PDB entry 8J1V | electron microscopy, 3.01 A resolution | chains A and H of the 9 polymer chains in the assembly

Chain A:
Protein: Spike protein S2'
From: Severe acute respiratory syndrome coronavirus 2
UniProt: P0DTC2 (SPIKE_SARS2); aligned to UniProt positions 25-1139 over residues 27-1141 (the alignment contains insertions or deletions, so no single offset holds)
Sequence (1115 residues; each row starts with the number of its first residue):
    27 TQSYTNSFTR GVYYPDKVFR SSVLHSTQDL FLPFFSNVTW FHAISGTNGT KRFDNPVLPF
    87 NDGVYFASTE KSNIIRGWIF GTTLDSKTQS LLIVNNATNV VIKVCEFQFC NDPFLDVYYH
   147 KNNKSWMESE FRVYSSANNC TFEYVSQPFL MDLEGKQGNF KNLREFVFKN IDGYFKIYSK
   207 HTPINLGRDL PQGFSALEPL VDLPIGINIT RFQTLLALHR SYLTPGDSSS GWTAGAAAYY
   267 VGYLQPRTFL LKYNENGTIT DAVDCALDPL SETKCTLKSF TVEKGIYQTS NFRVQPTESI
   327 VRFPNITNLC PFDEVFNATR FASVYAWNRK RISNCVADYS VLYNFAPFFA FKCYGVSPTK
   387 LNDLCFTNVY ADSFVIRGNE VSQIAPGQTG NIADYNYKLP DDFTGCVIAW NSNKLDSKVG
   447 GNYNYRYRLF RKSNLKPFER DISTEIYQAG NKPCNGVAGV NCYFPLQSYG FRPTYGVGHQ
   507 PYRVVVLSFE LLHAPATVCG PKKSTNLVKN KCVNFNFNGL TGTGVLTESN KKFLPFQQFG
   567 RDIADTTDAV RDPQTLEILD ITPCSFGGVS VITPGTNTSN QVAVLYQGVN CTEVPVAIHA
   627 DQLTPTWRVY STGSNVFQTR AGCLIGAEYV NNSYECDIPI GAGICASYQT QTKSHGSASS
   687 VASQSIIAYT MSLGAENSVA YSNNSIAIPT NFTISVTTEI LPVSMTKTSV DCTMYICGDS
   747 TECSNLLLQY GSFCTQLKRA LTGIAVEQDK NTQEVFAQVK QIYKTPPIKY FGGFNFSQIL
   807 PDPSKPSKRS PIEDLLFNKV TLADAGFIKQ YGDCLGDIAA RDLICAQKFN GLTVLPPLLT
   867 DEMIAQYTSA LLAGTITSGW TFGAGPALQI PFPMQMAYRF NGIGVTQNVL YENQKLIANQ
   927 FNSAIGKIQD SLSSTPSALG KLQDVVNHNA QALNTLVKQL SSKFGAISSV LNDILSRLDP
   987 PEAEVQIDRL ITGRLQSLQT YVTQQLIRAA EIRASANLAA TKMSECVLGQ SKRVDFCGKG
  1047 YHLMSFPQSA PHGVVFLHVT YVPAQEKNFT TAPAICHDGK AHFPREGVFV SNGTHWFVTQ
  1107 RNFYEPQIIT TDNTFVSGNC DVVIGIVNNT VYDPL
Unresolved in the structure: 70-81, 178-187, 212-215, 244-263, 517-522, 621-638, 677-688, 828-852
Sequence notes: variant Thr-27 (Pro25 in P0DTC2), Gln-28 (Pro26 in P0DTC2), Ser-29 (Ala27 in P0DTC2), Asp-142 (Gly in P0DTC2), Gly-213 (Val in P0DTC2), Asp-339 (Gly in P0DTC2), Phe-371 (Ser in P0DTC2), Pro-373 (Ser in P0DTC2), Phe-375 (Ser in P0DTC2), Ala-376 (Thr in P0DTC2), Asn-405 (Asp in P0DTC2), Ser-408 (Arg in P0DTC2), Asn-417 (Lys in P0DTC2), Lys-440 (Asn in P0DTC2), Arg-452 (Leu in P0DTC2), Asn-477 (Ser in P0DTC2), Lys-478 (Thr in P0DTC2), Ala-484 (Glu in P0DTC2), Val-486 (Phe in P0DTC2), Arg-498 (Gln in P0DTC2), Tyr-501 (Asn in P0DTC2), His-505 (Tyr in P0DTC2), Gly-614 (Asp in P0DTC2), Tyr-655 (His in P0DTC2), Lys-679 (Asn in P0DTC2), His-681 (Pro in P0DTC2), Gly-682 (Arg in P0DTC2), Ser-683 (Arg in P0DTC2), Ser-685 (Arg in P0DTC2), Lys-764 (Asn in P0DTC2), Tyr-796 (Asp in P0DTC2), Pro-817 (Phe in P0DTC2), Pro-892 (Ala in P0DTC2), Pro-899 (Ala in P0DTC2), Pro-942 (Ala in P0DTC2), His-954 (Gln in P0DTC2), Lys-969 (Asn in P0DTC2), Pro-986 (Lys in P0DTC2), Pro-987 (Val in P0DTC2)
Curated features (UniProtKB/Swiss-Prot):
  - glycosylation: Asn-63 (N-linked (GlcNAc...) (hybrid) asparagine), Thr-678 (O-linked (GlcNAc...) threonine)
Disulfides: Cys-131/Cys-166, Cys-291/Cys-301, Cys-336/Cys-361, Cys-379/Cys-432, Cys-391/Cys-525, Cys-480/Cys-488, Cys-538/Cys-590, Cys-617/Cys-649, Cys-662/Cys-671, Cys-738/Cys-760, Cys-743/Cys-749, Cys-1032/Cys-1043, Cys-1082/Cys-1126
Glycans and other covalent adducts: N-acetylglucosamine (NAG) linked to Asn-63, Asn-122, Asn-165, Asn-234, Asn-282, Asn-331, Asn-603, Asn-657, Asn-1074
Reported in the primary citation:
  - mutagenesis - Q493R: unchanged binding to 8-9D

Chain H:
Protein: 8-9D heavy chain
From: Homo sapiens
Sequence (115 residues; row label = number of the first residue in the row):
     3 VQLVESGGGL VQPGGSLRLS CAASGLTVSS NYMNWVRQAP GKGLEWVSVF YPGGSTFYAD
    63 SVRGRFTISR DNSKNTLYLQ MNSLRAEDTA VYYCARDHSG HALDIWGQGT MVTVS
Disulfides: Cys-23/Cys-96

How chain A and chain H interact:
Residue-residue contacts (27):
  Thr-415(A) with Ser-57(H), hydrogen bond; Phe-59(H)
  Asn-417(A) with Tyr-34(H), hydrogen bond; Tyr-53(H)
  Asp-420(A) with Ser-57(H), hydrogen bond
  Tyr-421(A) with Tyr-53(H); Pro-54(H); Gly-55(H), hydrogen bond (side chain-backbone)
  Leu-455(A) with Tyr-34(H), hydrogen bond (backbone-side chain); Ser-101(H); Gly-102(H)
  Phe-456(A) with Asp-99(H); His-100(H)
  Arg-457(A) with Pro-54(H)
  Lys-458(A) with Ser-32(H), hydrogen bond
  Asn-460(A) with Gly-55(H)
  Tyr-473(A) with Ser-32(H)
  Ala-475(A) with Asn-33(H)
  Gly-476(A) with Gly-27(H); Leu-28(H); Thr-29(H), hydrogen bond (backbone-side chain)
  Asn-477(A) with Thr-29(H), hydrogen bond
  Asn-487(A) with Val-3(H); Arg-98(H), hydrogen bond
  Tyr-489(A) with Arg-98(H), hydrogen bond; His-100(H)
  Gln-493(A) with Ser-101(H), hydrogen bond (side chain-backbone)
Other interface residues (no listed pair), chain A (18 interface residues in all): Gly-416, Gln-474
Other interface residues (no listed pair), chain H (20 interface residues in all): Gly-56, Asn-77, His-103

Summary:
18 residues of chain A and 20 residues of chain H are in contact; the contacts include 11 hydrogen bonds.
Among the polar pairs are Thr-415(A)/Ser-57(H), Asn-417(A)/Tyr-34(H) and Asp-420(A)/Ser-57(H).
N-acetylglucosamine is covalently linked to Asn-63(A), Asn-122(A), Asn-165(A), Asn-234(A), Asn-282(A) and
Asn-331(A) and 3 more. From the paper: Q493R of chain A leaves binding to 8-9D unchanged.
Chain A is Spike protein S2' (Severe acute respiratory syndrome coronavirus 2) and chain H is 8-9D heavy chain
(Homo sapiens); the structure, Cryo-EM structure of SARS-CoV2 Omicron BA.5 spike in complex with 8-9D Fabs,
was determined by electron microscopy (same publication as 8J1T).
